6JL1 - chain A; structure by X-ray diffraction, 2.29 A resolution.

Chain A:
Name: Thermolabile hemolysin
Source organism: Vibrio vulnificus
UniProt: A0A2S3SYP4 (A0A2S3SYP4_VIBVL); residue numbers follow UniProt; this construct covers 2-417
Amino-acid sequence (424 residues; numbered 0 to 423; the number before each row is that of its first residue; numbering starts at 0):
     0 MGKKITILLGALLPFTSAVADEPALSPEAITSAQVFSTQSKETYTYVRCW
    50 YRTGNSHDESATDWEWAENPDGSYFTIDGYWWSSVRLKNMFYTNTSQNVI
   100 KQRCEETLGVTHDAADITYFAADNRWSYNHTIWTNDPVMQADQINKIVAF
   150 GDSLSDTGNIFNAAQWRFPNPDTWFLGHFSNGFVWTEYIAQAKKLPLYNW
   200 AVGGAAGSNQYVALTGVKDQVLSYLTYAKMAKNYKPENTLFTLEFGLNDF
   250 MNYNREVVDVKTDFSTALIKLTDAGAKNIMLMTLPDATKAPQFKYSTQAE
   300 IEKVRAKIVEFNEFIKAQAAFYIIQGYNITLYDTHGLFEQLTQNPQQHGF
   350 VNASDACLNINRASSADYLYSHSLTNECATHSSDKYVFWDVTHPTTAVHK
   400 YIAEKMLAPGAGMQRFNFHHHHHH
Not modelled in the structure: 0-22, 85-86, 422-423
Sequence notes: initiating methionine (0); expression tag (1, 418-423); engineered mutation Asp-389 (Gly in A0A2S3SYP4)
Disulfides: Cys-48/Cys-103, Cys-356/Cys-377
Reported in the primary citation:
  - contacts within the chain: Asp-389/His-392 (hydrogen bond), Ser-152/His-392 (hydrogen bond)
  - mutagenesis - S152G, N247D, H392N: abolished catalytic activity
  - mutagenesis - Y367F: decreased catalytic activity

Overview:
The paper reports that S152G, N247D and H392N abolish catalytic activity; contacts within the chain involving
Asp-389, His-392 and Ser-152.
Chain A is Thermolabile hemolysin (Vibrio vulnificus); the structure, Crystal structure of VvPlpA G389D from
Vibrio vulnificus, was determined by X-ray diffraction together with 6JKZ, 6JL0 and 6JL2 from the same study.
